1Y9T - chain A; structure by X-ray diffraction, 1.87 A resolution.

[Chain A]
Protein: Lipoprotein mxiM
From: Shigella flexneri
UniProtKB: P0A1X2 (MXIM_SHIFL); residue numbers follow UniProt; this construct covers 28-142
Amino-acid sequence (115 residues; row label = number of the first residue in the row):
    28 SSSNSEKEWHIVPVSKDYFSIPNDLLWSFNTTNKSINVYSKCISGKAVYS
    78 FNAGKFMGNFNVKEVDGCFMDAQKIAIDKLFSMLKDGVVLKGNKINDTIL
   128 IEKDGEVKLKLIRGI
Not modelled in the structure: 28-32
Disulfide bonds: Cys-69/Cys-95
Small-molecule neighbours: lipid (HHG; (2R)-2-hydroxy-3-(phosphonooxy)propyl hexanoate): Trp-36, Ile-38, Trp-54, Phe-56, Ile-63, Phe-78, Phe-83, Phe-87, Leu-111, Leu-117, Ile-126, Ile-128, Leu-138
From the paper describing this entry:
  - binding site for lipid: Trp-36, Ile-38, Trp-54, Phe-83, Leu-111, Ile-128, Leu-138

[Overview]
Chain A binds lipid. The paper reports a binding site for lipid at Trp-36, Ile-38 and Trp-54 among others.
Chain A is Lipoprotein mxiM (Shigella flexneri); the structure, Crystal structure of a type III secretion
system protein complexed with the lipid, 1-monohexanoyl-2-hydroxy-sn-glycero-3-phosphate, was determined by
X-ray diffraction (same publication as 1Y9L).
